4AUN - chains A and B of the 4 polymer chains in the assembly; structure by X-ray diffraction, 1.92 A resolution.

[Chain A (and B)]
Name: Catalase-phenol oxidase
Organism: Scytalidium thermophilum
Notes: EC 1.11.1.6; chain B of this document is another copy of the same molecule, construct and numbering; everything in this record applies to it too
Amino-acid sequence (719 residues; each row starts with the number of its first residue; numbers below 1 keep their minus sign (Gly-20 is residue -20)):
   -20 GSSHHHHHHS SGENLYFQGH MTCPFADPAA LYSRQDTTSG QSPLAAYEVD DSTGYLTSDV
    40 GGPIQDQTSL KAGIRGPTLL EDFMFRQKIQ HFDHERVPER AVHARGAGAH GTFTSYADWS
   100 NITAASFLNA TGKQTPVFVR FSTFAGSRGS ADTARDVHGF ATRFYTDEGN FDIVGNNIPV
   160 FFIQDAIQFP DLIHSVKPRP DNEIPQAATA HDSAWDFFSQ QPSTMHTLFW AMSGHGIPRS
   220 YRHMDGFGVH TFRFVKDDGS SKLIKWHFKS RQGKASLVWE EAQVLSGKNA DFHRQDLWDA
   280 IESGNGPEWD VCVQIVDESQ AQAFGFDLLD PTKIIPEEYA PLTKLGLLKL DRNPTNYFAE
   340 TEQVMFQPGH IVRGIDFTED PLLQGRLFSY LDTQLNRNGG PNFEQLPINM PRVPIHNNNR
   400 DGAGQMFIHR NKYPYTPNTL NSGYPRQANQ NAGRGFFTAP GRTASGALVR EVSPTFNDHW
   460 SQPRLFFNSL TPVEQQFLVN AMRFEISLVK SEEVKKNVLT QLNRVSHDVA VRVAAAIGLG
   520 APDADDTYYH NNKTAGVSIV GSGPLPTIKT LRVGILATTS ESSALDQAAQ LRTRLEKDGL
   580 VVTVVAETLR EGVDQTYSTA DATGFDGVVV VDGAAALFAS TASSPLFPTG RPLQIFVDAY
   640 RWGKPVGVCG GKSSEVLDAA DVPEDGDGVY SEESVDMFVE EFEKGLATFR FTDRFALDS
Not modelled in the structure: -20 to 21, 619-621, 650-652 (chain B: -20 to 21, 619-621, 698)
Bound ions: cis-heme d hydroxychlorin gamma-spirolactone Fe near Tyr369 (its only coordinating residue here)
Small-molecule neighbours:
  - cis-heme d hydroxychlorin gamma-spirolactone (HDD), molecule 1: Ile68, Phe71, Asp72
  - cis-heme d hydroxychlorin gamma-spirolactone (HDD), molecule 2: Arg79, Ala80, Val81, His82, Arg119, Gly138, Phe139, Ala140, Val153, Gly154, Asn155, Phe160, Ala165, Phe168, Val228, His229, Val343, Phe345, Leu361, Gly364, Arg365, Ser368, Tyr369, Thr372, Gln373, Arg376
From the paper describing this entry:
  - conformationally variable residues (order/disorder transition): Gly650 to Val655

[How chain A and chain B interact]
Contacting residue pairs - 257 pairs, chain A then chain B:
  Gln44(A) with Arg449(B)
  Asp45(A) with Ile166(B)
  Gln46(A) with Ile166(B); Gln167(B); Asp170(B), hydrogen bond
  Thr47(A) with Asp164(B); Ile166(B); Arg449(B); Glu450(B); Val451(B)
  Ser48(A) with Asp164(B), hydrogen bond; Ile166(B); Val448(B); Arg449(B)
  Leu49(A) with Leu447(B); Val448(B); Arg449(B)
  Lys50(A) with Ala446(B); Leu447(B); Val448(B), hydrogen bond (backbone-backbone); Glu450(B), hydrogen bond (side chain-backbone)
  Ala51(A) with Ala443(B); Leu447(B), hydrophobic
  Gly52(A) with Ser444(B); Ala446(B), hydrogen bond (backbone-backbone); Val448(B)
  Ile53(A) with Val448(B), hydrophobic; Glu450(B); Val451(B); Ser452(B)
  Arg54(A) with Gln301(B); Asp306(B), salt bridge; Leu308(B); Glu358(B); Ser452(B)
  Gly55(A) with Glu358(B)
  Pro56(A) with Glu358(B); Gln363(B)
  Thr57(A) with Gln363(B), hydrogen bond (backbone-side chain)
  Asp61(A) with Arg449(B), salt bridge
  Met63(A) with Arg449(B)
  Phe64(A) with Ala165(B), hydrophobic; Ile166(B); Gly364(B); Phe367(B), hydrophobic
  Arg65(A) with Phe367(B)
  Lys67(A) with Ile166(B), hydrogen bond (side chain-backbone); Pro169(B); Asp170(B), salt bridge
  Ile68(A) with Ala165(B); Pro169(B); Phe367(B), hydrophobic; Ser368(B)
  Gln69(A) with Phe367(B); Asp371(B)
  Phe71(A) with Ala80(B), hydrophobic; Phe168(B), hydrophobic; Pro169(B), hydrophobic; Ile172(B), hydrophobic
  Asp72(A) with Ser368(B), hydrogen bond; Asp371(B); Thr372(B), hydrogen bond (backbone-side chain); Asn375(B)
  His73(A) with Asp371(B), salt bridge; Asn375(B)
  Glu74(A) with His173(B), salt bridge
  Arg75(A) with Pro77(B); Glu78(B); Ala80(B), hydrogen bond (side chain-backbone); Lys176(B); Asn375(B)
  Val76(A) with Pro77(B)
  Pro77(A) with Arg75(B); Val76(B); Pro77(B)
  Glu78(A) with Arg75(B); Arg127(B), salt bridge
  Ala80(A) with Phe71(B), hydrophobic; Arg75(B), hydrogen bond (backbone-side chain)
  Arg84(A) with Gln185(B)
  Ser126(A) with Arg127(B), hydrogen bond; Gly128(B)
  Arg127(A) with Glu78(B), salt bridge; Ser126(B), hydrogen bond; Arg127(B); Gly128(B), hydrogen bond (backbone-backbone); Glu182(B), salt bridge
  Gly128(A) with Ser126(B); Arg127(B), hydrogen bond (backbone-backbone); Gly128(B); Ser129(B), hydrogen bond (backbone-backbone); Gln185(B)
  Ser129(A) with Gly128(B)
  Asp164(A) with Thr47(B); Ser48(B), hydrogen bond
  Ala165(A) with Phe64(B), hydrophobic; Ile68(B)
  Ile166(A) with Asp45(B); Gln46(B); Thr47(B); Ser48(B); Phe64(B), hydrophobic; Lys67(B), hydrogen bond (backbone-side chain)
  Gln167(A) with Gln46(B)
  Phe168(A) with Phe71(B), hydrophobic
  Pro169(A) with Lys67(B); Ile68(B); Phe71(B), hydrophobic
  Asp170(A) with Gln46(B), hydrogen bond; Lys67(B), salt bridge
  Ile172(A) with Phe71(B), hydrophobic
  His173(A) with Glu74(B), salt bridge
  Lys176(A) with Arg75(B)
  Pro179(A) with Asn335(B); Tyr336(B), hydrogen bond (backbone-backbone)
  Asp180(A) with Trp277(B); Pro333(B); Thr334(B); Tyr336(B), hydrogen bond (backbone-backbone)
  Asn181(A) with Arg273(B); Trp277(B); Tyr336(B)
  Glu182(A) with Arg127(B), salt bridge; Asp270(B); Arg273(B), salt bridge; Tyr336(B), hydrogen bond
  Ile183(A) with Asp270(B); Arg273(B); Gln274(B)
  Pro184(A) with Asp270(B)
  Gln185(A) with Arg84(B); Gly128(B); Asp270(B), hydrogen bond (backbone-side chain)
  Gln200(A) with Gln46(B)
  Glu259(A) with Pro627(B); Arg630(B)
  Gln262(A) with Gly266(B); Lys267(B), hydrogen bond
  Ser265(A) with Gly266(B)
  Gly266(A) with Gln262(B); Ser265(B); Gly266(B)
  Lys267(A) with Gln262(B), hydrogen bond
  Asp270(A) with Glu182(B); Pro184(B); Gln185(B), hydrogen bond (side chain-backbone)
  Arg273(A) with Asn181(B); Glu182(B), salt bridge; Ile183(B)
  Gln274(A) with Ile183(B)
  Trp277(A) with Asp180(B); Asn181(B)
  Ala300(A) with Arg54(B)
  Gln301(A) with Arg54(B)
  Asp306(A) with Arg54(B), salt bridge
  Leu308(A) with Arg54(B)
  Pro333(A) with Asp180(B)
  Thr334(A) with Asp180(B)
  Asn335(A) with Pro179(B)
  Tyr336(A) with Pro179(B), hydrogen bond (backbone-backbone); Asp180(B), hydrogen bond (backbone-backbone); Asn181(B); Glu182(B), hydrogen bond
  Glu358(A) with Arg54(B); Gly55(B); Pro56(B)
  Gln363(A) with Pro56(B); Thr57(B), hydrogen bond (side chain-backbone)
  Gly364(A) with Phe64(B)
  Phe367(A) with Phe64(B), hydrophobic; Arg65(B); Ile68(B), hydrophobic; Gln69(B); Asp72(B)
  Ser368(A) with Ile68(B); Asp72(B), hydrogen bond
  Asp371(A) with Gln69(B); Asp72(B); His73(B), salt bridge
  Thr372(A) with Asp72(B), hydrogen bond (side chain-backbone)
  Asn375(A) with Asp72(B); His73(B); Arg75(B)
  Ala443(A) with Ala51(B)
  Ser444(A) with Gly52(B)
  Ala446(A) with Lys50(B); Gly52(B), hydrogen bond (backbone-backbone)
  Leu447(A) with Leu49(B); Lys50(B); Ala51(B), hydrophobic; Leu58(B), hydrophobic
  Val448(A) with Ser48(B); Leu49(B); Lys50(B), hydrogen bond (backbone-backbone); Gly52(B); Ile53(B)
  Arg449(A) with Gln44(B); Thr47(B); Ser48(B); Leu49(B); Asp61(B), salt bridge; Met63(B)
  Glu450(A) with Thr47(B); Lys50(B), hydrogen bond (backbone-side chain); Ile53(B)
  Val451(A) with Thr47(B); Ile53(B)
  Ser452(A) with Ile53(B); Arg54(B)
  Asn479(A) with Pro624(B), hydrogen bond (side chain-backbone)
  Arg482(A) with Pro624(B), hydrogen bond (side chain-backbone); Leu625(B)
  Phe483(A) with Ser597(B); Thr598(B)
  Ser486(A) with Leu588(B); Thr595(B); Thr598(B)
  Leu487(A) with Thr598(B)
  Ala514(A) with Thr587(B)
  Ala515(A) with Thr587(B); Leu588(B), hydrogen bond (backbone-backbone); Thr595(B); Leu625(B), hydrophobic
  Ile516(A) with Leu588(B)
  Gly517(A) with Leu588(B), hydrogen bond (backbone-backbone)
  Thr587(A) with Ala514(B); Ala515(B)
  Leu588(A) with Ser486(B); Ala515(B), hydrogen bond (backbone-backbone); Ile516(B); Gly517(B), hydrogen bond (backbone-backbone)
  Thr595(A) with Ser486(B); Ala515(B)
  Ser597(A) with Phe483(B)
  Thr598(A) with Phe483(B); Ser486(B); Leu487(B)
  Ser623(A) with Ala695(B)
  Pro624(A) with Asn479(B), hydrogen bond (backbone-side chain); Arg482(B), hydrogen bond (backbone-side chain); Ala695(B); Leu696(B); Asp697(B)
  Leu625(A) with Arg482(B); Ala515(B), hydrophobic
  Pro627(A) with Glu259(B)
  Thr628(A) with Arg640(B)
  Gly629(A) with Arg640(B)
  Arg630(A) with Glu259(B)
  Gln633(A) with Gln633(B), hydrogen bond
  Arg640(A) with Thr628(B); Gly629(B); Gln633(B), hydrogen bond
  Ala695(A) with Ser623(B); Pro624(B)
  Leu696(A) with Pro624(B)
  Asp697(A) with Pro624(B)
Also at the interface, not in a pair above, chain A (127 interface residues in all): Leu58, Arg79, Val81, Arg178, Phe337, Pro360, Leu374, Gly445, Pro453, Thr454, Gln475, Lys494, Ser622, Arg693
Also at the interface, not in a pair above, chain B (127 interface residues in all): Arg79, Val81, Arg178, Gln200, Ala269, Ala300, Phe337, Pro360, Leu374, Gly445, Pro453, Thr454, Gln475, Ser622, Arg693

[Overview]
Chain A and chain B each contribute 127 residues to their interface; the contacts include 45 hydrogen bonds
and 16 salt bridges. Polar pairs include Arg54(A)-Asp306(B), Asp61(A)-Arg449(B) and Lys67(A)-Asp170(B).
Ligands of chain A: cis-heme d hydroxychlorin gamma-spirolactone. The paper reports conformational variability
at Gly650(A).
Both chains are Catalase-phenol oxidase (Scytalidium thermophilum). Entry 4AUN (Crystal structure, recombinant
expression and mutagenesis studies of the bifunctional catalase-phenol oxidase from Scytalidium thermophilum)
was determined by X-ray diffraction, deposited together with 4AUE, 4AUL and 4AUM.
